Entry 8QP6 (X-ray diffraction, 2.59 A resolution); this record covers chains J and K of the 12 polymer chains in the assembly.

== Chain J ==
Molecule: 1W4K_08
Source organism: Pyrobaculum aerophilum
Chain sequence (60 residues; row label = number of the first residue in the row):
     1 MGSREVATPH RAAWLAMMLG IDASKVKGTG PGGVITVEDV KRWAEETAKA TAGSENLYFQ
Disordered / not traced: 1-4, 22-23, 28-33, 45-60

== Chain K ==
Molecule: F(ab) IGH526
Source organism: Homo sapiens
Chain sequence (486 residues; numbered 1 to 486; the number before each row is that of its first residue):
     1 EVQLLEQSGA EVKRPGASVK VSCKASGYTF TSYAIHWVRQ APGQRLEWMG WINPGNGNAK
    61 YSQRFQGRVI ISRDTSATTS YMELSSLTSE DTAVYSCARD RGFDLLTGHY LGLDPWGQGT
   121 LVTVSSASTK GPSVFPLAPS SKSTSGGTAA LGCLVKDYFP EPVTVSWNSG ALTSGVHTFP
   181 AVLQSSGLYS LSSVVTVPSS SLGTQTYICN VNHKPSNTKV DKKVEPKSCG SLEDDDDKAG
   241 WSHPQFEKGG GSGGGSGGGS WSHPQFEKEI ELTLTQPASA SATPGQRVTI SCSGSSSNIG
   301 GNTVNWYQHL PGAAPKLLIH NNDLRPSGVP DRFSGSKSGT SASLAVSGLQ SEDEADYFCA
   361 AWDDGLNGWV FGGGTKLTVL GQPKAAPSVT LFPPSSEELQ ANKATLVCLI SDFYPGAVTV
   421 AWKADSSPVK AGVETTTPSK QSNNKYAASS YLSLTPEQWK SHKSYSCQVT HEGSTVEKTV
   481 APTECS
Disordered / not traced: 1, 140-146, 228-486
Disulfide bonds: Cys23-Cys97, Cys153-Cys209

== How chain J and chain K interact ==
Contacting residue pairs - 18 pairs, chain J then chain K:
  His10(J) with Phe103(K); Tyr110(K)
  Arg11(J) with Phe103(K); Leu105(K)
  Ala13(J) with Trp51(K)
  Trp14(J) with Asp100(K); Gly102(K); Phe103(K), hydrophobic
  Met17(J) with Trp51(K), hydrophobic; Asn53(K), hydrogen bond (backbone-side chain); Asn58(K); Lys60(K)
  Met18(J) with Ser32(K); Ala34(K), hydrophobic; Asn53(K)
  Gly20(J) with Asn56(K)
  Thr36(J) with Ser32(K), hydrogen bond (side chain-backbone)
  Glu38(J) with Ser32(K)
Also at the interface, not in a pair above, chain J (10 interface residues in all): Val34
Also at the interface, not in a pair above, chain K (16 interface residues in all): Thr31, Tyr33, Ile52, Asp104

== In short ==
10 residues of chain J and 16 residues of chain K are in contact, with 2 hydrogen bonds. Among the polar pairs
are Met17(J)-Asn53(K) and Thr36(J)-Ser32(K).
Here chain J is 1W4K_08 (Pyrobaculum aerophilum) and chain K is F(ab) IGH526 (Homo sapiens). Entry 8QP6
(Crystal structure of Hepatitis C Virus E1 glycoprotein epitope 314-324 scaffold design 1W4K_08 in complex
with ...) was determined by X-ray diffraction together with 8QP7 from the same study.
